Entry 5ZGH (electron microscopy, 3.82 A resolution); this record covers chains C and E of the 15 polymer chains in the assembly.

== Chain C ==
Name: PsaC
Organism: Cyanidioschyzon merolae (strain 10D)
Notes: EC 1.97.1.12
UniProtKB: Q85G47 (PSAC_CYAM1); numbering as in UniProt (aligned over 1-81)
Chain sequence (81 residues; numbered 1 to 81; the number before each row is that of its first residue):
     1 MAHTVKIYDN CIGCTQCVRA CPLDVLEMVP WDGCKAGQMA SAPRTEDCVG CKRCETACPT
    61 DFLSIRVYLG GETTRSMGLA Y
Not modelled in the structure: 1
Curated features (UniProtKB/Swiss-Prot):
  - binding site ([4Fe-4S] cluster): Cys11, Cys14, Cys17, Cys21, Cys48, Cys51, Cys54, Cys58
Residues lining bound ligands:
  - 4Fe-4S cluster (SF4), molecule 1: Val5, Cys21, Pro22, Leu23, Val25, Leu26, Cys48, Val49, Gly50, Cys51, Lys52, Arg53, Cys54, Val67
  - 4Fe-4S cluster (SF4), molecule 2: Cys11, Ile12, Gly13, Cys14, Thr15, Gln16, Cys17, Met28, Ala57, Cys58, Pro59, Thr60, Ser64, Ile65

== Chain E ==
Name: PsaE
Organism: Cyanidioschyzon merolae (strain 10D)
UniProtKB: Q85FZ1 (Q85FZ1_CYAM1); residues 1-94 here = UniProt positions 1-94
Chain sequence (94 residues; numbered 1 to 94; the number before each row is that of its first residue):
     1 MIKKGSLVKI LRPESFWYNE VGTVVNVETS KVLYPVLVRF DKVNYSGLNS TNFSLDELVE
    61 IKVEIKSDTS AKSPVKPPVK SEVKAEKENK KEGA
Not modelled in the structure: 1, 63-94

== Chain C / chain E interface ==
Pairs across the interface (18; chain C residue first):
  Asp9(C) - Tyr34(E)
  Asn10(C) - Tyr34(E)
  Ile12(C) - Asn52(E)
  Trp31(C) - Leu33(E)  hydrophobic
  Gly33(C) - Val32(E)
  Gly33(C) - Leu33(E)  hydrogen bond (backbone-backbone)
  Cys34(C) - Val32(E)
  Lys35(C) - Glu28(E)
  Lys35(C) - Val32(E)
  Pro59(C) - Leu48(E)  hydrophobic
  Asp61(C) - Arg12(E)  salt bridge
  Asp61(C) - Glu14(E)
  Asp61(C) - Ser15(E)
  Asp61(C) - Trp17(E)
  Asp61(C) - Asn44(E)
  Asp61(C) - Thr51(E)  hydrogen bond
  Asp61(C) - Phe53(E)
  Phe62(C) - Glu14(E)
Interface residues without a listed pair, chain C (11 interface residues in all): Thr60
Interface residues without a listed pair, chain E (15 interface residues in all): Phe16, Lys31

== Overview ==
Chain C and chain E form an interface of 11 and 15 residues respectively; the contacts include 2 hydrogen
bonds and 1 salt bridge. Polar contacts include Asp61(C)-Arg12(E), Asp61(C)-Thr51(E) and Gly33(C)-Leu33(E).
Ligands of chain C: 4Fe-4S cluster.
Chain C is PsaC and chain E is PsaE, both from Cyanidioschyzon merolae (strain 10D); the structure, Cryo-EM
structure of the red algal PSI-LHCR, was determined by electron microscopy (same publication as 5ZGB).
